4BV4 - chains L and R of the 3 polymer chains in the assembly; structure by X-ray diffraction, 2.35 A resolution.

[Chain L]
Protein: Protein spaetzle C-106
Organism: Drosophila melanogaster
Reference sequence: P48607 (SPZ_DROME); residues 1-106 here correspond to UniProt positions 221-326 (UniProt number = residue number + 220)
Chain sequence (107 residues; each row starts with the number of its first residue; numbering starts at 0):
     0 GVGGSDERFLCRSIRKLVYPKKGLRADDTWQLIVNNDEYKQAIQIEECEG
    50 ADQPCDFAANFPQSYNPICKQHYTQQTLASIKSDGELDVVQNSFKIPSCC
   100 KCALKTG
Disordered / not traced: 0-6, 21-39, 77-90, 106
Construct notes: expression tag (0)
Disulfide bonds: C10-C68, C47-C99, C54-C101
From the paper describing this entry:
  - mutagenesis - R11E, L16A, N34A, N35A, Q40R: decreased stability
  - mutagenesis - R14A/K15A: abolished signaling with Protein toll, variable lymphocyte receptor B chimera (chain R)
  - mutagenesis - D55R: decreased signaling with Protein toll, variable lymphocyte receptor B chimera (chain R)
  - mutagenesis - D26A, D27A, E85A, D87A: decreased expression

[Chain R]
Protein: Protein toll, variable lymphocyte receptor B chimera
Organism: Drosophila melanogaster
Notes: fragment: protein toll, residues 28-397, variable lymphocyte receptor b, residues 133-201
Reference sequence: chimeric construct of P08953, Q4G1L2: residues 28-397 from P08953 (TOLL_DROME) positions 28-397 (same numbers); residues 400-468 from Q4G1L2 positions 133-201 (UniProt number = residue number - 267)
Chain sequence (446 residues; row label = number of the first residue in the row):
    28 SFGRDACSEMSIDGLCQCAPIMSEYEIICPANAENPTFRLTIQPKDYVQI
    78 MCNLTDTTDYQQLPKKLRIGEVDRVQMRRCMLPGHTPIASILDYLGIVSP
   128 TTLIFESDNLGMNITRQHLDRLHGLKRFRFTTRRLTHIPANLLTDMRNLS
   178 HLELRANIEEMPSHLFDDLENLESIEFGSNKLRQMPRGIFGKMPKLKQLN
   228 LWSNQLHNLTKHDFEGATSVLGIDIHDNGIEQLPHDVFAHLTNVTDINLS
   278 ANLFRSLPQGLFDHNKHLNEVRLMNNRVPLATLPSRLFANQPELQILRLR
   328 AELQSLPGDLFEHSTQITNISLGDNLLKTLPATLLEHQVNLLSLDLSNNR
   378 LTHLPDSLFAHTTNLTDLRLASNQLKSVPDGIFDRLTSLQKIWLHTNPWD
   428 CSCPRIDYLSRWLNKNSQKEQGSAKCSGSGKPVRSIICPTTGENLY
Disordered / not traced: 468-473
Construct notes: linker (398-399); expression tag (469-473)
Disulfide bonds: C43-C56, C79-C107, C428-C453, C430-C465
Glycans and other covalent adducts: N-acetylglucosamine (NAG) linked to N80, N140, N270, N346, N391
Curated features (UniProtKB/Swiss-Prot):
  - glycosylation (N-linked (GlcNAc...) asparagine): N80, N140, N175, N235, N270, N275, N346, N391
From the paper describing this entry:
  - conformationally variable residues (loop rearrangement): D40, E61
  - post-translational modification sites: N80

[How chain L and chain R interact]
Residue-residue contacts (26):
  A58(L) with R299(R), hydrogen bond (backbone-side chain); M301(R); R325(R)
  N59(L) with M301(R); N302(R)
  F60(L) with R299(R), hydrogen bond (backbone-side chain)
  P61(L) with W229(R); D251(R); H253(R)
  Q62(L) with Q225(R), hydrogen bond; N227(R), hydrogen bond (backbone-side chain); G249(R); I250(R), hydrogen bond (side chain-backbone); D251(R), hydrogen bond (backbone-side chain); D273(R), hydrogen bond (side chain-backbone); I274(R); N275(R)
  S63(L) with Q225(R); N227(R)
  Y64(L) with E203(R), hydrogen bond; N227(R)
  Y72(L) with M49(R)
  Q74(L) with P47(R), hydrogen bond (side chain-backbone); I48(R); M49(R), hydrogen bond (side chain-backbone)
  K94(L) with M49(R)
Interface residues without a listed pair, chain L (12 interface residues in all): A57, T73
The authors on this interface:
  - interface residues, chain L: Q62(L), Q74(L)

[Summary]
12 residues of chain L and 18 residues of chain R are in contact, with 10 hydrogen bonds. Polar pairs include
A58(L)-R299(R), F60(L)-R299(R) and Q62(L)-Q225(R). The paper reports that R11E, L16A and N34A of chain L,
among others, reduce stability; interface residues Q62(L) and Q74(L); 11 substitutions were tested in all.
Here chain L is Protein spaetzle C-106 and chain R is Protein toll, variable lymphocyte receptor B chimera,
both from Drosophila melanogaster. Entry 4BV4 (Structure and allostery in Toll-Spatzle recognition) was
determined by X-ray diffraction.
